PDB entry 1YV2 | X-ray diffraction, 2.50 A resolution | chain A

== Chain A ==
Name: RNA dependent RNA polymerase
Source organism: Hepatitis C virus
Reference sequence: P26660 (POLG_HCVJ6); residues 1-570 here correspond to UniProt positions 2443-3012 (UniProt number = residue number + 2442)
Chain sequence (570 residues; each row starts with the number of its first residue):
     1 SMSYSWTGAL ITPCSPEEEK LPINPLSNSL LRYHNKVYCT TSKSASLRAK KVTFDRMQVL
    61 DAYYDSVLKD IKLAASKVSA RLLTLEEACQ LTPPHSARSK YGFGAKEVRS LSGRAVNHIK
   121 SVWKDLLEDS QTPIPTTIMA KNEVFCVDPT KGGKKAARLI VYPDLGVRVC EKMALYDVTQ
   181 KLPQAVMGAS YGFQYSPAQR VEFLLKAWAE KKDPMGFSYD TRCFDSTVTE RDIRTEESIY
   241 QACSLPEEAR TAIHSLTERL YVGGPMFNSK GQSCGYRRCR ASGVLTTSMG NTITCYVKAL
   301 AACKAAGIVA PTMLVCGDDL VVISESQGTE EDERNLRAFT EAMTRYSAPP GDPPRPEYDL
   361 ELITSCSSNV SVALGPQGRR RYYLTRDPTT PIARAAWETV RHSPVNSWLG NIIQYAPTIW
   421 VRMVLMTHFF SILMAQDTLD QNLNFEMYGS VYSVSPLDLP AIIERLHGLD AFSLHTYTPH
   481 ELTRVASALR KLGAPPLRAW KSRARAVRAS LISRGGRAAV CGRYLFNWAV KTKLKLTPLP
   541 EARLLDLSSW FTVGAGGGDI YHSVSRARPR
Not modelled in the structure: 549-570
Disulfide bonds: Cys-316/Cys-366
Swiss-Prot annotation at these positions:
  - binding site (Mg(2+)): Asp-220, Asp-318, Asp-319
Reported in the primary citation:
  - conformationally variable residues: Asn-24 to Leu-31
  - contacts within the chain: Glu-18/Arg-401, Glu-18/Trp-397, Leu-21/Trp-397, Asn-24/Ala-396, Leu-26/His-428, Leu-26/Ala-396, Ser-27/Gly-493, His-34/Gly-493, Lys-36/Lys-491, Val-37/Ala-393, Thr-40/Lys-141, Tyr-38/Lys-155
  - catalytic residues: Asp-220, Asp-318 (citing earlier work)

== In short ==
From UniProt: 3 Mg2+-binding residues. The paper reports catalytic residues Asp-220 and Asp-318;
conformational variability at Asn-24.
Chain A is RNA dependent RNA polymerase (Hepatitis C virus); the structure, Hepatitis C virus NS5B
RNA-dependent RNA Polymerase genotype 2a, was determined by X-ray diffraction together with 1YUY, 1YVX and
1YVZ from the same study.
